Entry 1V1I (X-ray diffraction, 1.90 A resolution); this record covers chains A and B of the 3 polymer chains in the assembly.

Chain A (and B):
Name: Fibritin, fiber protein
From: Human adenovirus c
Notes: fragment: shaft domain plus foldon domain, residues 319-392 and 457-483; chain B of this document is another copy of the same molecule, construct and numbering; everything in this record applies to it too
Reference sequence: chimeric construct of P03275, P10104: residues 319-398 from P03275 (FIBP_ADE02) positions 319-398 (same numbers); residues 457-483 from P10104 positions 457-483 (same numbers)
Sequence (109 residues; each row starts with the number of its first residue; note: 56 numbers in that range are skipped by the numbering (no residue carries them; nothing is unmodelled there)):
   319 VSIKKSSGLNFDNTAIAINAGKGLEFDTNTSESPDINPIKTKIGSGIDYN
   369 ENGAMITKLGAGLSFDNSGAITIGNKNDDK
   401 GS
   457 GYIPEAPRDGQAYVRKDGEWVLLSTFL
Not modelled in the structure: 394-398, 401-402 (chain B: 393-398, 401-402, 457)
Differences from the reference sequence: linker (401-402); conflict L478 (Phe in P10104)
Swiss-Prot annotation at these positions:
  - region: N393 to K398 (Spacer)
  - modified residue (Phosphoserine): S325, S351

Chain A / chain B interface:
Pairs across the interface - 105 pairs, chain A then chain B:
  V319(A) with V319(B), hydrophobic
  D330(A) with K322(B), salt bridge
  A333(A) with S320(B); I321(B); K322(B)
  I334(A) with V319(B), hydrophobic; S320(B), hydrogen bond (backbone-backbone); I321(B); K322(B), hydrogen bond (backbone-backbone); L327(B)
  A335(A) with K322(B); S325(B); L327(B), hydrophobic
  I336(A) with S325(B), hydrogen bond (backbone-backbone); G326(B); L327(B), hydrophobic; I336(B), hydrophobic
  F344(A) with S324(B); S325(B); G326(B)
  P352(A) with S324(B)
  D353(A) with K323(B); S324(B), hydrogen bond (backbone-backbone)
  I354(A) with K323(B); N337(B)
  N355(A) with K323(B), hydrogen bond (backbone-backbone); S324(B), hydrogen bond (side chain-backbone); G326(B), hydrogen bond (backbone-backbone)
  P356(A) with N337(B); G339(B)
  I357(A) with G326(B); I336(B), hydrophobic; N337(B), hydrogen bond (backbone-backbone); A338(B); G339(B), hydrogen bond (backbone-backbone); L342(B)
  K358(A) with K340(B); L342(B)
  T359(A) with K340(B), hydrogen bond (backbone-backbone); G341(B); L342(B)
  Y367(A) with K340(B); G341(B)
  N370(A) with K360(B), hydrogen bond (backbone-side chain)
  G371(A) with K340(B); G341(B), hydrogen bond (backbone-backbone); K360(B)
  A372(A) with K360(B); I361(B); G362(B)
  M373(A) with G341(B); T359(B); K360(B), hydrogen bond (backbone-backbone); I361(B); G362(B), hydrogen bond (backbone-backbone); I365(B); M373(B), hydrophobic
  I374(A) with S363(B); I365(B)
  T375(A) with S363(B), hydrogen bond (backbone-backbone); G364(B); I365(B)
  F383(A) with S363(B); G364(B)
  S386(A) with K376(B), hydrogen bond (backbone-side chain)
  G387(A) with S363(B); G364(B), hydrogen bond (backbone-backbone); K376(B)
  A388(A) with K376(B); L377(B); G378(B)
  I389(A) with K376(B), hydrogen bond (backbone-backbone); L377(B); G378(B), hydrogen bond (backbone-backbone); L381(B), hydrophobic
  T390(A) with A379(B), hydrogen bond (side chain-backbone)
  I391(A) with A379(B), hydrogen bond (backbone-backbone); G380(B); L381(B), hydrophobic
  Y458(A) with Y458(B), hydrophobic
  I459(A) with Y458(B); I459(B), hydrophobic
  E461(A) with I459(B); R471(B), salt bridge; G474(B)
  A462(A) with R471(B)
  R464(A) with D473(B); G474(B)
  D465(A) with D473(B), hydrogen bond (backbone-side chain)
  G466(A) with K472(B), hydrogen bond (backbone-side chain); D473(B), hydrogen bond (backbone-side chain)
  Q467(A) with R471(B); K472(B)
  A468(A) with V470(B), hydrophobic; R471(B); F482(B), hydrophobic
  Y469(A) with V470(B); R471(B), hydrogen bond (backbone-backbone)
  V470(A) with V470(B), hydrophobic
  W476(A) with R471(B)
  L479(A) with V470(B), hydrophobic; L479(B), hydrophobic; F482(B), hydrophobic
  L483(A) with F482(B); L483(B), hydrophobic
Other interface residues (no listed pair), chain A (50 interface residues in all): T332, L342, D345, E350, L381, P460, P463
Other interface residues (no listed pair), chain B (44 interface residues in all): N328, I334, T375, W476

Overview:
50 residues of chain A and 44 residues of chain B are in contact; the contacts include 25 hydrogen bonds and 2
salt bridges. Polar pairs include D330(A)-K322(B), E461(A)-R471(B) and N355(A)-S324(B).
Chain A and chain B are both Fibritin, fiber protein (Human adenovirus c); the structure, Adenovirus fibre
shaft sequence N-terminally fused to the bacteriophage T4 fibritin foldon trimerisation motif with a ..., was
determined by X-ray diffraction, deposited together with 1V1H.
